6ZIY - chains 1 and 3 of the 15 polymer chains in the assembly; structure by electron microscopy, 4.25 A resolution (low resolution: residue-level contacts below are approximate; hydrogen-bond / salt-bridge calls are withheld).

Chain 1:
Molecule: NADH-quinone oxidoreductase subunit 1
Organism: Thermus thermophilus
Notes: EC 7.1.1.-
UniProt: Q56222 (NQO1_THET8); numbering as in UniProt (aligned over 1-438)
Sequence (438 residues; row label = number of the first residue in the row):
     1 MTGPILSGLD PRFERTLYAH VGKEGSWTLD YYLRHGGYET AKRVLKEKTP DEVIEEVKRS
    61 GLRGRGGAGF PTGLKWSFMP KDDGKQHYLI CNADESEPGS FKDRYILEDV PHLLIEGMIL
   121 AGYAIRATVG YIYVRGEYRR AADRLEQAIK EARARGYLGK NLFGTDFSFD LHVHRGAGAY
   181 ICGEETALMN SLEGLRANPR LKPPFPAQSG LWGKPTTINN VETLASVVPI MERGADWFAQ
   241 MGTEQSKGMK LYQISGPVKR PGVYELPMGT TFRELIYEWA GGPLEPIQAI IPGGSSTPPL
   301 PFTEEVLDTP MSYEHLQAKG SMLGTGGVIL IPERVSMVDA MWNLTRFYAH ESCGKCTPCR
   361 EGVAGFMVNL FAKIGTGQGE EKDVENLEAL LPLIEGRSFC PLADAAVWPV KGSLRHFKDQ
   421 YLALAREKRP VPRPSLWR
Unresolved in the structure: 1
Bound ions: 4Fe-4S cluster Fe: C353, C356, C359, C400
Small-molecule neighbours:
  - FMN (flavin mononucleotide): G64, R65, G66, A68, G69, K75, N92, D94, E95, S96, E97, Y180, I181, G183, E184, E185, I218, N219, N220, P401, L402
  - NADH (NAI; 1,4-dihydronicotinamide adenine dinucleotide): G66, G67, A68, G69, F70, K75, F78, E97, Y180, E184, E185, K202, F205, P206, S296, G324, T325, P401
  - 4Fe-4S cluster (SF4): I181, P199, E351, S352, C353, G354, K355, C356, C359, R360, S398, C400, L402, A403

Chain 3:
Molecule: NADH-quinone oxidoreductase subunit 3
Organism: Thermus thermophilus
Notes: EC 7.1.1.-
UniProt: Q56223 (NQO3_THET8); residue numbers follow UniProt; this construct covers 1-783
Sequence (783 residues; each row starts with the number of its first residue):
     1 MVRVKVNDRI VEVPPGTSVM DAVFHAGYDV PLFCSEKHLS PIGACRMCLV RIGLPKKGPD
    61 GKPLLNEKGE PEIQWQPKLA ASCVTAVADG MVVDTLSDVV REAQAGMVEF TLLNHPLDCP
   121 TCDKGGACEL QDRTVEYGLY EKYYQKGPLE LPVYTRFEFT RRHVDKHHPL SPFVILDRER
   181 CIHCKRCVRY FEEVPGDEVL DFIERGVHTF IGTMDFGLPS GFSGNITDIC PVGALLDLTA
   241 RFRARNWEME ETPTTCALCP VGCGITADTR SGELLRIRAR EVPEVNEIWI CDAGRFGHEW
   301 ADQNRLKTPL VRKEGRLVEA TWEEAFLALK EGLKEARGEE VGLYLAHDAT LEEGLLASEL
   361 AKALKTPHLD FQGRTAAPAS LFPPASLEDL LQADFALVLG DPTEEAPILH LRLSEFVRDL
   421 KPPHRYNHGT PFADLQIKER MPRRTDKMAL FAPYRAPLMK WAAIHEVHRP GEEREILLAL
   481 LGDKEGSEMV AKAKEAWEKA KNPVLILGAG VLQDTVAAER ARLLAERKGA KVLAMTPAAN
   541 ARGLEAMGVL PGAKGASWDE PGALYAYYGF VPPEEALKGK RFVVMHLSHL HPLAERYAHV
   601 VLPAPTFYEK RGHLVNLEGR VLPLSPAPIE NGEAEGALQV LALLAEALGV RPPFRLHLEA
   661 QKALKARKVP EAMGRLSFRL KELRPKERKG AFYLRPTMWK AHQAVGKAQE AARAELWAHP
   721 ETARAEALPE GAQVAVETPF GRVEARVVHR EDVPKGHLYL SALGPAAGLR VEGRVLVPAG
   781 GEA
Unresolved in the structure: 55-72, 143-147, 778-783
Bound ions: 2Fe-2S cluster Fe: C34, C45, C48, C83; 4Fe-4S cluster Fe site 1: H115, C119, C122, C128; 4Fe-4S cluster Fe site 2: C181, C184, C187, C230; 4Fe-4S cluster Fe site 3: C256, C259, C263, C291
Small-molecule neighbours:
  - 2Fe-2S cluster (FES): M20, L32, F33, C34, S35, G43, A44, C45, R46, M47, C48, A81, C83
  - 4Fe-4S cluster (SF4), molecule 1: H115, P116, D118, C119, C122, K124, G125, C128, L130, Q131, R180, V232, G233
  - 4Fe-4S cluster (SF4), molecule 2: L176, C181, I182, H183, C184, C187, F202, I211, C230, P231, V232, A234, L235
  - 4Fe-4S cluster (SF4), molecule 3: C256, L258, C259, V261, G262, C263, I290, C291, A406, P407, I408
Swiss-Prot annotation at these positions:
  - binding site ([2Fe-2S] cluster): C34, C45, C48, C83
  - binding site ([4Fe-4S] cluster): H115, C119, C122, C128, C181, C184, C187, C230, C256, C259, C263, C291
  - mutagenesis: C256 (C256A: Decreases amount and stability of iron-sulfur center 4), C259 (C259A: Decreases amount and stability of iron-sulfur center 4), C263 (C263A: Decreases amount and stability of iron-sulfur center 4), C291 (C291A: Decreases amount and stability of iron-sulfur center 4)

Interface between chain 1 and chain 3:
Residue-residue contacts (52):
  A179(1) - R205(3)
  R196(1) - D201(3)
  R196(1) - F202(3)
  R196(1) - E204(3)
  L201(1) - I42(3)
  L201(1) - V84(3)
  H350(1) - R205(3)
  E351(1) - R205(3)
  S352(1) - R205(3)
  S352(1) - G206(3)
  C353(1) - R205(3)
  C353(1) - G206(3)
  C353(1) - T209(3)
  G354(1) - G206(3)
  K355(1) - I42(3)
  K355(1) - G43(3)
  K355(1) - A44(3)
  C356(1) - A44(3)
  T357(1) - A44(3)
  T357(1) - C45(3)
  T357(1) - F110(3)
  T357(1) - T111(3)
  P358(1) - R46(3)
  P358(1) - F110(3)
  R360(1) - R162(3)
  R360(1) - I182(3)
  R360(1) - H183(3)
  R360(1) - V207(3)
  E361(1) - F110(3)
  E361(1) - T111(3)
  E361(1) - L113(3)
  E361(1) - N114(3)
  G362(1) - F110(3)
  A364(1) - V207(3)
  F366(1) - R156(3)
  F366(1) - F157(3)
  N369(1) - F159(3)
  L370(1) - F159(3)
  K373(1) - E158(3)
  K373(1) - F159(3)
  E380(1) - E158(3)
  A389(1) - Y140(3)
  L393(1) - M107(3)
  L393(1) - Y140(3)
  I394(1) - F110(3)
  R397(1) - L49(3)
  R397(1) - L79(3)
  R397(1) - M107(3)
  S398(1) - R46(3)
  F399(1) - I42(3)
  F399(1) - G43(3)
  F399(1) - R46(3)
Interface residues without a listed pair, chain 1 (34 interface residues in all): G178, Y180, I181, R200, P203, G365, L390
Interface residues without a listed pair, chain 3 (35 interface residues in all): V99, E102, A103, G106, E109, I203, R440

Summary:
34 residues of chain 1 face 35 of chain 3 across their interface. Bound to chain 1: 4Fe-4S cluster, flavin
mononucleotide and NADH. Bound to chain 3: 3 copies of 4Fe-4S cluster and 2Fe-2S cluster.
Here chain 1 is NADH-quinone oxidoreductase subunit 1 and chain 3 is NADH-quinone oxidoreductase subunit 3,
both from Thermus thermophilus. Entry 6ZIY (Respiratory complex I from Thermus thermophilus, NADH dataset,
major state) was determined by electron microscopy (same publication as 6I0D, 6I1P, 6Q8O, 6Q8W, 6Q8X, 6Y11 and
3 further entries).
